8SJ1 - chains C and I of the 6 polymer chains in the assembly; structure by X-ray diffraction, 2.81 A resolution.

[Chain C]
Protein: Cyclic GMP-AMP synthase
Source organism: Mus musculus
Notes: EC 2.7.7.86; fragment: catalytic domain
UniProtKB: Q8C6L5 (CGAS_MOUSE); residue numbers follow UniProt; this construct covers 147-507
Amino-acid sequence (364 residues; numbered 144 to 507; the number before each row is that of its first residue):
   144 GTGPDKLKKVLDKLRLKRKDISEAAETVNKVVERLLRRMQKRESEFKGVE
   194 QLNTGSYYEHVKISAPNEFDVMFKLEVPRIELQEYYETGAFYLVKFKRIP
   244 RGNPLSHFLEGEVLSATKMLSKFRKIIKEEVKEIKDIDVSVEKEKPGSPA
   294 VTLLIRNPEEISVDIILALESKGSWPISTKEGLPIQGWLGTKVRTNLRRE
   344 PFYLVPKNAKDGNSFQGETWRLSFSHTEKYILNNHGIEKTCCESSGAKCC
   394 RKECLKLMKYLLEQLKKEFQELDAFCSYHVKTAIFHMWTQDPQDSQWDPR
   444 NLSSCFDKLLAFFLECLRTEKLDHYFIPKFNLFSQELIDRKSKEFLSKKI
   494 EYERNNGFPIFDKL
Disordered / not traced: 144-147, 240-246, 252-255, 507
Sequence notes: expression tag (144-146)
Ion coordination: Mg2+: Glu211, Asp213 (together with 3'-deoxyadenosine-5'-triphosphate); Zn2+: His378, Cys384, Cys385, Cys392
Residues lining bound ligands: 3'-deoxyadenosine-5'-triphosphate (3AT): Gly198, Ser199, Glu202, Lys205, Glu211, Asp213, Asp307, Arg364, Ser368, Glu371, Lys402, Glu406, Ser420, Tyr421, Lys424, His467
UniProt features mapped onto this chain:
  - region: Lys372 to Lys395 (DNA-binding)
  - motif: Leu154 to Leu159 (Nuclear export signal), Asp281 to Ser291 (Nuclear localization signal)
  - binding site (GTP): Thr197, Asp307, Arg364 to Glu371
  - binding site (ATP): Ser199, Glu371, Lys402, Ser420 to Lys424
  - binding site (Mg(2+)): Glu211, Asp213, Asp307
  - binding site (2',3'-cGAMP): Asp213, Gly290, Asp307, Lys350, Arg364 to Ser366
  - binding site (Zn(2+)): His378, Cys384, Cys385, Cys392
  - site: Arg241 (Arginine-anchor), Asp307, Ile308 (Cleavage)
  - modified residue: Lys156 (N6-lactoyllysine), Glu176 (PolyADP-ribosyl glutamic acid), Ser199 (Phosphoserine), Tyr201 (Phosphotyrosine), Glu272 (5-glutamyl polyglutamate), Ser291 (Phosphoserine), Glu302 (5-glutamyl glutamate), Lys372 (N6-acetyllysine), Lys382 (N6-acetyllysine), Lys402 (N6-acetyllysine), Ser420 (Phosphoserine), Lys491 (N6-methyllysine)
  - lipidation (S-palmitoyl cysteine): Cys392, Cys393, Cys459
  - cross-link (Glycyl lysine isopeptide (Lys-Gly)): Lys217 (interchain with G-Cter in SUMO), Lys271 (interchain with G-Cter in ubiquitin), Lys335 (interchain with G-Cter in SUMO), Lys372 (interchain with G-Cter in SUMO), Lys382 (interchain with G-Cter in SUMO), Lys399 (interchain with G-Cter in ubiquitin), Lys402 (interchain with G-Cter in ubiquitin), Lys409 (interchain with G-Cter in ubiquitin), Lys410 (interchain with G-Cter in ubiquitin), Lys464 (interchain with G-Cter in SUMO)
  - mutagenesis: Lys156 (K156Q: Mimics lactylation; knockin mice show higher mortality following HSV-1 infection), Asn172 (N172K: Induces alteration of the DNA-binding surface and leads to decreased synthesis of cyclic GMP-AMP (cGAMP); when associated with L-180), Glu176 (E176A: Abolished poly-ADP-ribosylation by PARP1, stimulating interferon production in knockin mice), Arg180 (R180L: Induces alteration of the DNA-binding surface and leads to decreased synthesis of cyclic GMP-AMP (cGAMP); when associated with K-182), Gly198 (G198A: Abolishes stimulation of interferon production; when associated with A-199), Ser199 (S199A: Abolishes stimulation of interferon production; when associated with A-199), Tyr201 (Y201E: Phosphomimetic mutant; reduced translocation to the nucleus following treatment with etoposide), Glu211 to Asp213 (Abolished nucleotidyltransferase activity. Does not affect nuclear localization and tethering to chromatin), Glu211 (E211A: Abolishes ability to promote type-I interferon production), Asp213 (D213A: Abolishes ability to promote type-I interferon production), Lys217 (K217R: Reduced sumoylation), Arg222 (R222E: Impaired tethering to chromatin, leading to constitutive activation in the absence of DNA), 31 further mutagenesis entries in UniProt
Reported in the primary citation:
  - mutagenesis - E211Q/D213N: abolished catalytic activity
  - specificity-determining residues: His467 (proposed by the authors, not directly observed)
  - mutagenesis - R364A (33-fold), H467A: decreased catalytic activity on ATP/GTP
  - mutagenesis - H467A (2-fold): increased catalytic activity on GTP/GTP
  - specificity-determining residues: Ile309, Arg364
  - mutagenesis - R364A (10-fold): decreased catalytic activity on GTP/GTP
  - mutagenesis - R364A (4-fold): increased catalytic activity on ATP/ATP

[Chain I]
Molecule: Palindromic DNA18
Sequence (18 nucleotides; each row starts with the number of its first residue):
     1 ATCTGTACATGTACAGAT

[Interface between chain C and chain I]
Residue-residue contacts (17):
  Arg158(C) with DT12(I), salt bridge to the phosphate; DA13(I), salt bridge to the phosphate
  Leu159(C) with DT12(I), sugar contact
  Lys160(C) with DT12(I), phosphate contact; DA13(I), phosphate contact
  Arg161(C) with DG11(I), base contact; DT12(I), hydrogen bond to the base; DA13(I), hydrogen bond to the phosphate
  Lys184(C) with DT2(I), hydrogen bond to the phosphate; DC3(I), salt bridge to the phosphate
  His203(C) with DT10(I), hydrogen bond to the phosphate; DG11(I), phosphate contact
  Asn376(C) with DT10(I), sugar contact
  Cys385(C) with DT10(I), phosphate contact
  Glu386(C) with DT10(I), phosphate contact
  Lys395(C) with DT10(I), phosphate contact; DG11(I), salt bridge to the phosphate
Other interface residues (no listed pair), chain C (13 interface residues in all): Arg180, Ser387, Lys399

[In short]
The interface between chain C and chain I involves 13 residues on one side and 6 on the other; the contacts
include 4 hydrogen bonds and 4 salt bridges. Polar pairs include Arg161(C)-DT12(I), Arg161(C)-DA13(I) and
Lys184(C)-DT2(I). From the paper: R364A and H467A of chain C reduce catalytic activity on ATP/GTP; specificity
determinants His467(C), Ile309(C) and Arg364(C).
Chain C is Cyclic GMP-AMP synthase (Mus musculus) and chain I is Palindromic DNA18; the structure, Structure
of ternary complex of cGAS with dsDNA and bound 3'-dATP, was determined by X-ray diffraction (same publication
as 7UUX, 7UXW, 7UYQ, 7UYZ, 7UZR, 7V0W and 14 further entries).
